Entry 8AT4 (electron microscopy, 33.00 A resolution (very low resolution: no residue pairs are listed; an interface is given only as per-side residue counts)); this record covers chains C and D of the 8 polymer chains in the assembly.

[Chain C]
Protein: HAUS augmin like complex subunit 4 L homeolog
From: Xenopus laevis
UniProtKB: Q4V7I1 (Q4V7I1_XENLA); numbering as in UniProt (aligned over 1-353)
Amino-acid sequence (353 residues; row label = number of the first residue in the row):
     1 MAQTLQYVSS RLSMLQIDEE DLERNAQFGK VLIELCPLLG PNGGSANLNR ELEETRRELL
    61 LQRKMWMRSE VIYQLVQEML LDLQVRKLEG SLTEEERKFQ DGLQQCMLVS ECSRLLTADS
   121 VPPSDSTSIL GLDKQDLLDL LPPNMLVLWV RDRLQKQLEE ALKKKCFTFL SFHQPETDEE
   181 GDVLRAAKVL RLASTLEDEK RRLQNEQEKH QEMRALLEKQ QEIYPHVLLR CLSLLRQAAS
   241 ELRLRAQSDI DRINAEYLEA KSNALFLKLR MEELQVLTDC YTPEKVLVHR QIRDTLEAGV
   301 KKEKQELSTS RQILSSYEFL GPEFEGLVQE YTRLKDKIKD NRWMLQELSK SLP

[Chain D]
Protein: HAUS augmin-like complex subunit 5
From: Xenopus laevis
UniProtKB: A0A1L8FPI2 (A0A1L8FPI2_XENLA); numbering as in UniProt (aligned over 1-666)
Amino-acid sequence (666 residues; each row starts with the number of its first residue):
     1 MERRSLAQEL KKWAVEEMGL PAQKAPSEEM LQRLFIGQCG DIWKFIIRHI HSHRTVRKIE
    61 GNLLWYQQLQ HTEAQRTAEE EQQQRRKQLC KEILELRAEL HHLQEQIQTA EREIVGQDLN
   121 CERAQDLCRR SLLLRAFNKK REEECEALCQ SNKKIQYRCE QLQEIRRASQ REVMFSAVDP
   181 DLSSSTFLEP EVLRDVREVC KLRFKFLRSL HDDSISSSVH PGKEDLRSLS HQQWMSMAEK
   241 VWNTHTPNHI LAALERLTLN STQELKKLQF SQAADLSKGP SCQLKEFSEP ITQSRSCNES
   301 THLDPQETLP SFHSLIQEGW ANSVKVSSEL RRVQSQAQAL SEHLAERIQE IHKKLSDGSE
   361 VSVLTRAAFD AELRCVILRG CRDALMQECR MLQEEAAGKK QEMKLLQQQQ QNIQEACLLL
   421 DKKQKHIQIL IKGNSSSKSQ IRRSSVEAQK YVQDKLLPWP QEIIQESQRL QDSIQKEVKH
   481 FSAICLPALL KVSTDGFNLL PSRELSINRM SNTHAPYYGI FKGIYESVRL PLYKAPESVL
   541 SHVADMKKQL FFLRSQLSSR SEAISKTQRA LQKNTNPDTD ALLKSLSDHY SLELDEMVPK
   601 MQRLIQQCEK HQEYGKEVQA TVMDWWEQPV QLCLPSEERG GLTLRQWRER WTVAVTALQR
   661 ATGSRS

[How chain C and chain D interact]
At this resolution (33 A) residue pairs are not listed: 61 residues of chain C and 64 of chain D lie at the interface.

[Overview]
61 residues of chain C face 64 of chain D across their interface.
Here chain C is HAUS augmin like complex subunit 4 L homeolog and chain D is HAUS augmin-like complex subunit
5, both from Xenopus laevis. Entry 8AT4 (Structure of the augmin holocomplex in closed conformation) was
determined by electron microscopy, deposited together with 8AT2 and 8AT3.
